8YW3 - chains B and A of the 6 polymer chains in the assembly; structure by electron microscopy, 2.68 A resolution.

Chain B:
Name: Guanine nucleotide-binding protein G(I)/G(S)/G(T) subunit beta-1
Source organism: Homo sapiens
UniProt: P62873 (GBB1_HUMAN); residues 7-345 here correspond to UniProt positions 2-340 (UniProt number = residue number - 5)
Amino-acid sequence (345 residues; row label = number of the first residue in the row):
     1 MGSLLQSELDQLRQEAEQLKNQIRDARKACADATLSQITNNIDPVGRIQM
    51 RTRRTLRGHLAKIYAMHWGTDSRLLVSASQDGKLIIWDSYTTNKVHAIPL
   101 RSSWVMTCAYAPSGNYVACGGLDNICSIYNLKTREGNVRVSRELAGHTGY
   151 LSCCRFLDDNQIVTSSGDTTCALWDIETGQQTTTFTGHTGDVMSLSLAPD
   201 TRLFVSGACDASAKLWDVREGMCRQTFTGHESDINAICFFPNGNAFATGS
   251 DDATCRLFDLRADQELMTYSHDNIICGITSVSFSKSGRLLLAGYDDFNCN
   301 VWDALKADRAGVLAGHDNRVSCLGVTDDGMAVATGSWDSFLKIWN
Not modelled in the structure: 1-8
Sequence notes: initiating methionine (1); expression tag (2-6)
Swiss-Prot annotation at these positions:
  - modified residue: Ser-7 (N-acetylserine), His-271 (Phosphohistidine)

Chain A:
Name: Guanine nucleotide-binding protein G(s) subunit alpha isoforms short
Source organism: Homo sapiens
UniProt: P63092 (GNAS2_HUMAN); residues 1-394 here = UniProt positions 1-394
Amino-acid sequence (394 residues; row label = number of the first residue in the row):
     1 MGCLGNSKTEDQRNEEKAQREANKKIEKQLQKDKQVYRATHRLLLLGAGE
    51 SGKNTIVKQMRILHVNGFNGEGGEEDPQAARSNSDGEKATKVQDIKNNLK
   101 EAIETIVAAMSNLVPPVELANPENQFRVDYILSVMNVPDFDFPPEFYEHA
   151 KALWEDEGVRACYERSNEYQLIDCAQYFLDKIDVIKQADYVPSDQDLLRC
   201 RVLTSGIFETKFQVDKVNFHMFDVGAQRDERRKWIQCFNDVTAIIFVVAS
   251 SSYNMVIREDNQTNRLQAALKLFDSIWNNKWLRDTSVILFLNKQDLLAEK
   301 VLAGKSKIEDYFPEFARYTTPEDATPEPGEDPRVTRAKYFIRDEFLRIST
   351 ASGDGRHYCYPHFTCAVDTENIRRVFNDCRDIIQRMHLRQYELL
Not modelled in the structure: 1-11, 65-204, 252-263, 365-369
Sequence notes: engineered mutation Asn-54 (Ser in P63092), Ala-226 (Gly in P63092), Ala-268 (Glu in P63092), Lys-271 (Asn in P63092), Asp-274 (Lys in P63092), Lys-280 (Arg in P63092), Asp-284 (Thr in P63092), Thr-285 (Ile in P63092)

Chain B / chain A interface:
Contacting residue pairs - 55 pairs, chain B then chain A:
  Gly-58(B) with Leu-30(A)
  Leu-60(B) with Lys-34(A); Tyr-37(A), hydrophobic
  Ala-61(B) with Tyr-37(A)
  Lys-62(B) with Cys-237(A), hydrogen bond (side chain-backbone); Asp-240(A), salt bridge
  Tyr-64(B) with Cys-237(A)
  Gln-80(B) with Cys-237(A)
  Lys-83(B) with Leu-30(A); Asp-33(A), salt bridge
  Ile-85(B) with Leu-30(A), hydrophobic
  Thr-92(B) with Asn-23(A)
  Asn-93(B) with Gln-19(A); Asn-23(A)
  Lys-94(B) with Ala-22(A); Asn-23(A), hydrogen bond (backbone-side chain); Ile-26(A); Glu-27(A), salt bridge
  Val-95(B) with Ile-26(A)
  His-96(B) with Ile-26(A)
  Ala-97(B) with Ile-26(A), hydrophobic
  Trp-104(B) with Phe-222(A); Cys-237(A); Phe-238(A), hydrophobic
  Met-106(B) with Cys-237(A), hydrophobic
  Leu-122(B) with Gly-206(A); Ile-207(A); Gln-227(A); Trp-234(A), hydrophobic
  Asp-123(B) with Gly-206(A)
  Asn-124(B) with Gly-206(A); Ala-226(A), hydrogen bond (side chain-backbone); Gln-227(A), hydrogen bond
  Thr-148(B) with Ala-226(A); Gln-227(A)
  Gly-149(B) with Gln-227(A)
  Tyr-150(B) with Gln-227(A); Lys-233(A); Trp-234(A)
  Gly-167(B) with Arg-228(A), hydrogen bond (backbone-side chain)
  Asp-168(B) with Arg-228(A)
  Thr-169(B) with Arg-228(A)
  Thr-189(B) with Arg-228(A)
  Asp-191(B) with Arg-228(A), salt bridge; Glu-230(A)
  Met-193(B) with Lys-233(A)
  Asp-233(B) with Arg-232(A), salt bridge; Lys-233(A)
  Asn-235(B) with Lys-233(A), hydrogen bond
  Asp-251(B) with Lys-233(A), salt bridge
  Asp-295(B) with Trp-281(A)
  Arg-319(B) with Gln-236(A); Trp-281(A)
  Trp-337(B) with Asn-239(A); Trp-281(A), hydrophobic
Other interface residues (no listed pair), chain B (40 interface residues in all): Arg-57, Asp-81, Ser-103, Gly-190, Cys-209, Cys-276
Other interface residues (no listed pair), chain A (29 interface residues in all): Arg-38, Ser-205, Val-241, Lys-280

Overview:
The interface between chain B and chain A involves 40 residues on one side and 29 on the other, with 6
hydrogen bonds and 6 salt bridges. Polar contacts include Lys-62(B)/Asp-240(A), Lys-83(B)/Asp-33(A) and
Lys-94(B)/Glu-27(A).
Here chain B is Guanine nucleotide-binding protein G(I)/G(S)/G(T) subunit beta-1 and chain A is Guanine
nucleotide-binding protein G(s) subunit alpha isoforms short, both from Homo sapiens. Entry 8YW3 (Cryo-EM
structure of the retatrutide-bound human GLP-1R-Gs complex) was determined by electron microscopy, deposited
together with 8YW4 and 8YW5.
